PDB entry 8PID | electron microscopy, 3.00 A resolution | chains J and B of the 9 polymer chains in the assembly

Chain J:
Name: DNA-directed RNA polymerase subunit beta'
Source organism: Escherichia coli
Notes: EC 2.7.7.6
UniProt: P0A8T7 (RPOC_ECOLI); residue numbers follow UniProt; this construct covers 2-1407
Amino-acid sequence (1416 residues; each row starts with the number of its first residue):
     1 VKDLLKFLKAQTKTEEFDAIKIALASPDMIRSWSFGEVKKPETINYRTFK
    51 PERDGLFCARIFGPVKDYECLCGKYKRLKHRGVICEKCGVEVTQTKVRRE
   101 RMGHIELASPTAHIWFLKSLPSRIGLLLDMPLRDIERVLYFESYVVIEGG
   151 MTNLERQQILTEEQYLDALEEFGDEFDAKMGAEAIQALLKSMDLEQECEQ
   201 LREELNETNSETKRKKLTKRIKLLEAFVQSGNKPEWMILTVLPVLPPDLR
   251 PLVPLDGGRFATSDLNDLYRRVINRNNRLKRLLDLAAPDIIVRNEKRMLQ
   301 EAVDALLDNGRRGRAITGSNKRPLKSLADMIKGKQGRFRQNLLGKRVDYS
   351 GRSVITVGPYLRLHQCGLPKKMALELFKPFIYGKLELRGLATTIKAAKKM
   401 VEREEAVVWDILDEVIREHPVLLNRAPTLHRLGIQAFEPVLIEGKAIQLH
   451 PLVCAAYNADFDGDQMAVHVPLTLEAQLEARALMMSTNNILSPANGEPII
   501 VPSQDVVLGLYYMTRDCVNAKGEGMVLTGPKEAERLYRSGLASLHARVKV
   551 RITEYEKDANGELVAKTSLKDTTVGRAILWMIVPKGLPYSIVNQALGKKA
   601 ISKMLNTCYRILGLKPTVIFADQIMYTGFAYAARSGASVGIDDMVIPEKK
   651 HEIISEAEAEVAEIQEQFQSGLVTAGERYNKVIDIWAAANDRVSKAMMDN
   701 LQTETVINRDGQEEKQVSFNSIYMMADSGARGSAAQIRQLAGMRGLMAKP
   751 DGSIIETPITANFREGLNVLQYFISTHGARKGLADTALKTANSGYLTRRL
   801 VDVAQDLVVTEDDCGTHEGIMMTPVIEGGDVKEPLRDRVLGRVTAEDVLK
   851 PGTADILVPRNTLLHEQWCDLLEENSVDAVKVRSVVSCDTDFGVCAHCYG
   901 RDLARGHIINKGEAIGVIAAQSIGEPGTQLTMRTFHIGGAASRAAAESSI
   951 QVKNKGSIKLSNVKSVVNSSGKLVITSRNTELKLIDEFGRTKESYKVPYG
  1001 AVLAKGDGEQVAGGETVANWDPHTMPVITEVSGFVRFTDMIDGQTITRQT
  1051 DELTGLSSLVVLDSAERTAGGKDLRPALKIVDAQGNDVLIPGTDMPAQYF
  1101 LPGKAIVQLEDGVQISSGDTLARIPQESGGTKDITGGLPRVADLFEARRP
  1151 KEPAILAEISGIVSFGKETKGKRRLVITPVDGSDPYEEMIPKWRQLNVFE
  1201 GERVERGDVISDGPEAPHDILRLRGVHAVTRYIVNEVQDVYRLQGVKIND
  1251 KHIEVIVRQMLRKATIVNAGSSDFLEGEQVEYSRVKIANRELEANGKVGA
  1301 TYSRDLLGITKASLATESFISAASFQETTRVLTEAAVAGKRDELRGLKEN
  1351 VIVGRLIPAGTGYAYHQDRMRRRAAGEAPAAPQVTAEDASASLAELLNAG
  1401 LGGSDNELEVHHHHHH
Disordered / not traced: 1-15, 937-946, 1127-1133, 1376-1416
Sequence notes: expression tag (1, 1408-1416)
Metal / ion sites: Zn2+ site 1: Cys70, Cys72, Cys85, Cys88; Mg2+: Asp460, Asp462 (shared with 2 residues of chain R); Zn2+ site 2: Cys814, Cys888, Cys895, Cys898
Curated features (UniProtKB/Swiss-Prot):
  - binding site (Zn(2+)): Cys70, Cys72, Cys85, Cys88, Cys814, Cys888, Cys895, Cys898
  - binding site (Mg(2+)): Asp460, Asp462, Asp464
  - modified residue: Lys983 (N6-acetyllysine)

Chain B:
Molecule: template DNA
Sequence (40 nucleotides; numbered 1 to 40; the number before each row is that of its first residue):
     1 GGAAGATCGAAAAAAGCACGCTACCGCCCGCGTGGTGGTG
Disordered / not traced: 39-40

Interface between chain J and chain B:
Contacting residue pairs - 26 pairs, chain J then chain B:
  Ser210(J) with DG5(B), phosphate contact; DA6(B), hydrogen bond to the phosphate
  Thr212(J) with DA6(B), phosphate contact
  Leu255(J) with DC28(B), base contact
  Ala261(J) with DC28(B), base contact
  Thr262(J) with DC29(B), phosphate contact
  Arg270(J) with DC29(B), base contact
  Arg311(J) with DA14(B), phosphate contact
  Ser319(J) with DC29(B), hydrogen bond to the phosphate
  Lys334(J) with DA18(B), salt bridge to the phosphate; DC19(B), salt bridge to the phosphate
  Arg339(J) with DC17(B), salt bridge to the phosphate; DC19(B), salt bridge to the phosphate
  Arg346(J) with DC21(B), salt bridge to the phosphate
  Arg352(J) with DG20(B), base contact; DC21(B), sugar contact
  Ala426(J) with DC19(B), base contact; DG20(B), sugar contact
  Thr790(J) with DA18(B), base contact
  Ala791(J) with DA18(B), sugar contact
  Gly794(J) with DA18(B), sugar contact
  Tyr795(J) with DG16(B), sugar contact; DA18(B), sugar contact
  Gln1326(J) with DG16(B), phosphate contact
  Glu1327(J) with DA15(B), sugar contact; DG16(B), hydrogen bond to the phosphate
Also at the interface, not in a pair above, chain J (25 interface residues in all): Lys118, Glu211, Lys213, Arg259, Phe260, Pro427

In short:
25 residues of chain J face 12 of chain B across their interface; the contacts include 3 hydrogen bonds and 5
salt bridges. Polar pairs include Ser210(J)-DA6(B), Ser319(J)-DC29(B) and Glu1327(J)-DG16(B). Curated
annotation (UniProt) lists 8 Zn2+-binding residues and 3 Mg2+-binding residues on chain J.
Here chain J is DNA-directed RNA polymerase subunit beta' (Escherichia coli) and chain B is template DNA.
Entry 8PID (backtracked E. coli transcription complex paused at ops site and bound to RfaH) was determined by
electron microscopy together with 8PEN, 8PFG, 8PFJ, 8PH9, 8PHK, 8PIB, 8PIL and 8PIM from the same study.
